PDB entry 2W4V | electron microscopy, 35.00 A resolution (very low resolution: no residue pairs are listed; an interface is given only as per-side residue counts) | chains C and Z of the 3 polymer chains in the assembly

Chain C:
Protein: Myosin heavy chain, striated muscle
Organism: Argopecten irradians
UniProtKB: P24733 (MYS_AEQIR); numbering as in UniProt (aligned over 5-835)
Sequence (831 residues; each row starts with the number of its first residue):
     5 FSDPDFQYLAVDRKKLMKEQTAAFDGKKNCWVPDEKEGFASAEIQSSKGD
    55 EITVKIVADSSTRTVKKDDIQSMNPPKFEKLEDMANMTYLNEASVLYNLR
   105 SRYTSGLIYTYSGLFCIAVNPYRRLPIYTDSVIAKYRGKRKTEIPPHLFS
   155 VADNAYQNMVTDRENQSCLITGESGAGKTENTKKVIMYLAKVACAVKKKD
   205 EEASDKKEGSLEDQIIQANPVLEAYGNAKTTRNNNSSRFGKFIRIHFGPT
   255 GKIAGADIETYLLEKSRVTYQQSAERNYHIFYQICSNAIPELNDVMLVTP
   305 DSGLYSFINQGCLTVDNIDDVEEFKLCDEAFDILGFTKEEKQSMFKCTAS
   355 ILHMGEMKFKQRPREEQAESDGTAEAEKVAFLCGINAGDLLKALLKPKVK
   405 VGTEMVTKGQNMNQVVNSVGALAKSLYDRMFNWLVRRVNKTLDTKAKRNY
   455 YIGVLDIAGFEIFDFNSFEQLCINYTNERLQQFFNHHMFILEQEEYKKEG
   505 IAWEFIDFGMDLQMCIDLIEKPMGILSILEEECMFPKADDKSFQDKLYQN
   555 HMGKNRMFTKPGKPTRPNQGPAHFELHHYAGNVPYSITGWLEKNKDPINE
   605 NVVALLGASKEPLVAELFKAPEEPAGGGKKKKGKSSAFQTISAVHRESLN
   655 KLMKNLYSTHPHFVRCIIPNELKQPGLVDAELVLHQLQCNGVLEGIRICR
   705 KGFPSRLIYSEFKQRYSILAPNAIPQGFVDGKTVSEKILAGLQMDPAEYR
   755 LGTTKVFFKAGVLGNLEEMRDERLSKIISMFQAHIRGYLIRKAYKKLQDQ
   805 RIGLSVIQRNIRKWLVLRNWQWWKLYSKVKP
Disordered / not traced: 17-23, 197-215, 403-409, 621-642, 730-733
Curated features (UniProtKB/Swiss-Prot):
  - region: Leu653 to Glu675 (Actin-binding)
  - binding site (ATP): Gly176 to Thr183

Chain Z:
Protein: Myosin essential light chain, striated adductor muscle
Organism: Argopecten irradians
UniProtKB: P07291 (MLE_AEQIR); residues 4-154 here correspond to UniProt positions 5-155 (UniProt number = residue number + 1)
Sequence (151 residues; row label = number of the first residue in the row):
     4 SQDEIDDLKDVFELFDFWDGRDGAVDAFKLGDVCRCLGINPRNEDVFAVG
    54 GTHKMGEKSLPFEEFLPAYEGLMDCEQGTFADYMEAFKTFDREGQGFISG
   104 AELRHVLTALGERLSDEDVDEIIKLTDLQEDLEGNVKYEDFVKKVMAGPY
   154 P

Interface between chain C and chain Z:
At this resolution (35 A) residue pairs are not listed: 24 residues of chain C and 37 of chain Z lie at the interface.

Summary:
The interface between chain C and chain Z involves 24 residues on one side and 37 on the other. UniProt lists
8 ATP-binding residues on chain C.
Chain C is Myosin heavy chain, striated muscle and chain Z is Myosin essential light chain, striated adductor
muscle, both from Argopecten irradians; the structure, Isometrically contracting insect asynchronous flight
muscle quick frozen after a quick release step, was determined by electron microscopy, deposited together with
2W4W.
